1DSZ - chains D and B of the 4 polymer chains in the assembly; structure by X-ray diffraction, 1.70 A resolution.

Chain D:
Molecule: 15-nt DNA strand
Sequence (15 nucleotides; numbered 1531 to 1545; the number before each row is that of its first residue):
  1531 CTGACCTTTGACCTG

Chain B:
Protein: Retinoic acid receptor rxr-alpha
Organism: Homo sapiens
Reference sequence: P19793 (RXRA_HUMAN); residues 1229-1312 here correspond to UniProt positions 129-212 (UniProt number = residue number - 1100)
Chain sequence (85 residues; row label = number of the first residue in the row):
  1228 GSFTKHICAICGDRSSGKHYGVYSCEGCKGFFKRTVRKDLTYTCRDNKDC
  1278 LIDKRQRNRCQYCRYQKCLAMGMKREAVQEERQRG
Not modelled in the structure: 1312
Differences from the reference sequence: insertion (1228)
UniProt features mapped onto this chain:
  - DNA-binding region: Cys-1235 to Met-1300 (Nuclear receptor)
  - zinc finger (NR C4-type): Cys-1235 to Cys-1255, Cys-1271 to Cys-1295
  - region: Lys-1260 to Lys-1265 (Nuclear localization signal), Lys-1301 to Gly-1312 (Hinge)
  - binding site (Zn(2+)): Cys-1235, Cys-1238, Cys-1252, Cys-1255, Cys-1271, Cys-1277, Cys-1287, Cys-1290
  - modified residue: Ser-1229 (Phosphoserine), Lys-1245 (N6-acetyllysine)
Bound ions: Zn2+ site 1: Cys-1235, Cys-1238, Cys-1252, Cys-1255; Zn2+ site 2: Cys-1271, Cys-1277, Cys-1287, Cys-1290

Chain D / chain B interface:
Contacting residue pairs (14):
  DC1531(D) with Gln-1288(B), phosphate contact
  DT1532(D) with Phe-1258(B), phosphate contact; Arg-1261(B), salt bridge to the phosphate; Asn-1285(B), phosphate contact; Gln-1288(B), hydrogen bond to the phosphate
  DG1533(D) with Glu-1253(B), sugar contact; Gly-1254(B), phosphate contact; Arg-1261(B), hydrogen bond to the base; Arg-1284(B), salt bridge to the phosphate; Asn-1285(B), hydrogen bond to the phosphate; Arg-1291(B), salt bridge to the phosphate
  DA1534(D) with Glu-1253(B), phosphate contact
  DC1535(D) with Glu-1253(B), hydrogen bond to the base
  DT1539(D) with Arg-1309(B), sugar contact

Overview:
6 residues of chain D face 9 of chain B across their interface, with 4 hydrogen bonds and 3 salt bridges.
Among the polar pairs are DG1533(D)/Arg-1261(B), DC1535(D)/Glu-1253(B) and DT1532(D)/Gln-1288(B). Curated
annotation (UniProt) lists a DNA-binding region and 8 Zn2+-binding residues on chain B.
Chain D is a 15-nt DNA strand and chain B is Retinoic acid receptor rxr-alpha (Homo sapiens); the structure,
Structure of the rxr/rar DNA-binding domain heterodimer in complex with the retinoic acid response element
DR1, was determined by X-ray diffraction.
